PDB entry 6O06 | electron microscopy, 3.60 A resolution | chains B and C of the 3 polymer chains in the assembly

# Chain B
Molecule: VP2
Source organism: Echovirus E1
Reference sequence: O91734 (POLG_EC01F); residues 1-254 here correspond to UniProt positions 77-330 (UniProt number = residue number + 76)
Chain sequence (254 residues; each row starts with the number of its first residue):
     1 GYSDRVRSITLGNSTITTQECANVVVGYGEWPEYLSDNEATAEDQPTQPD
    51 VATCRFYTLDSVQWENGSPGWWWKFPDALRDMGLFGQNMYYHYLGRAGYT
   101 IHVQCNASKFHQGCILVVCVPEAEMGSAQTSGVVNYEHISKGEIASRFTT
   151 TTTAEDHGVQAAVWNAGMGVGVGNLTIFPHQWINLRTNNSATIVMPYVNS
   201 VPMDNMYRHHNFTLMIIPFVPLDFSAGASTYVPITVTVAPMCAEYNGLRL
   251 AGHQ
Unresolved in the structure: 1-4, 48-50
UniProt features mapped onto this chain:
  - site: Gln254 (Cleavage)

# Chain C
Molecule: VP3
Source organism: Echovirus E1
Reference sequence: O91734 (POLG_EC01F); residues 1-239 here correspond to UniProt positions 331-569 (UniProt number = residue number + 330)
Chain sequence (239 residues; numbered 1 to 239; the number before each row is that of its first residue):
     1 GLPTMNTPGSNQFLTSDDFQSPSAMPQFDVTPEMHIPGEVRNLMEIAEVD
    51 SVMPINNDSAAKVSSMEAYRVELSTNTNAGTQVFGFQLNPGAESVMNRTL
   101 MGEILNYYAHWSGSIKITFVFCGSAMTTGKFLLSYAPPGAGAPKTRKDAM
   151 LGTHVVWDVGLQSSCVLCIPWISQTHYRFVEKDPYTNAGFVTCWYQTSVV
   201 SPASNQPKCYMMCMVSACNDFSVRMLRDTKFIEQTSFYQ
Unresolved in the structure: 1-2, 175-185, 238-239
UniProt features mapped onto this chain:
  - region: Phe237 to Gln239 (Amphipathic alpha-helix)
Reported in the primary citation:
  - conformationally variable residues (order/disorder transition): Thr175 to Asp183

# Chain B / chain C interface
Pairs across the interface (56; chain B residue first):
  Tyr28(B) with Gly38(C)
  Glu30(B) with His35(C), salt bridge; Pro37(C)
  Lys109(B) with Ser124(C), hydrogen bond (backbone-side chain); Ala125(C); Met126(C)
  Phe110(B) with Ser124(C)
  His111(B) with Ser124(C), hydrogen bond (backbone-side chain)
  Gln112(B) with Gly123(C); Ser124(C); Lys208(C)
  Gly113(B) with Cys122(C)
  Cys114(B) with Cys122(C), hydrogen bond; Met212(C), hydrophobic
  Val163(B) with Met66(C), hydrophobic
  Trp164(B) with Val63(C); Ser64(C); Ser65(C)
  Val172(B) with Tyr69(C)
  Gly173(B) with Ser51(C); Val52(C), hydrogen bond (backbone-backbone); Tyr69(C), hydrogen bond (backbone-side chain)
  Asn174(B) with Ser51(C); Arg98(C), hydrogen bond (side chain-backbone); Thr99(C); Leu100(C), hydrogen bond (side chain-backbone)
  Thr176(B) with Val49(C); Asp50(C), hydrogen bond (side chain-backbone); Ser51(C)
  Ile177(B) with Leu100(C), hydrophobic
  Trp182(B) with Val52(C), hydrophobic; Met214(C)
  Asn184(B) with Val120(C); Phe121(C); Cys122(C)
  Arg186(B) with Phe121(C); Gly123(C), hydrogen bond (side chain-backbone); Ser124(C), hydrogen bond (side chain-backbone); Ala125(C); Thr127(C); Ser163(C), hydrogen bond
  Tyr197(B) with Pro37(C)
  Ser200(B) with Met34(C)
  Pro218(B) with Met66(C)
  Phe219(B) with Met66(C), hydrophobic; Tyr69(C), hydrophobic; Arg70(C), hydrogen bond (backbone-side chain)
  Val220(B) with Arg70(C); Cys122(C), hydrophobic; Tyr210(C), hydrophobic; Met212(C), hydrophobic
  Pro221(B) with Arg70(C)
  Ser225(B) with Pro202(C); Ser204(C)
  Ala226(B) with Ala203(C); Asn205(C)
Also at the interface, not in a pair above, chain B (34 interface residues in all): Leu185, Thr187, Val198, Val201, Pro202, Ile217, Asp223, Phe224
Also at the interface, not in a pair above, chain C (39 interface residues in all): Ile36, Ile46, Val159, Gln206, Cys209

# Overview
The interface between chain B and chain C involves 34 residues on one side and 39 on the other; the contacts
include 12 hydrogen bonds and 1 salt bridge. Polar pairs include Glu30(B)-His35(C), Lys109(B)-Ser124(C) and
His111(B)-Ser124(C). The paper reports conformational variability at Thr175(C).
Chain B is VP2 and chain C is VP3, both from Echovirus E1; the structure, Extracellular factors prime
enterovirus particles for uncoating, was determined by electron microscopy together with 6RJF from the same
study.
